9BDW - chains B and C of the 3 polymer chains in the assembly; structure by X-ray diffraction, 1.87 A resolution.

Chain B:
Molecule: Transcription factor p65
From: Mus musculus
Reference sequence: Q04207 (TF65_MOUSE); residue numbers follow UniProt; this construct covers 19-304
Sequence (287 residues; each row starts with the number of its first residue):
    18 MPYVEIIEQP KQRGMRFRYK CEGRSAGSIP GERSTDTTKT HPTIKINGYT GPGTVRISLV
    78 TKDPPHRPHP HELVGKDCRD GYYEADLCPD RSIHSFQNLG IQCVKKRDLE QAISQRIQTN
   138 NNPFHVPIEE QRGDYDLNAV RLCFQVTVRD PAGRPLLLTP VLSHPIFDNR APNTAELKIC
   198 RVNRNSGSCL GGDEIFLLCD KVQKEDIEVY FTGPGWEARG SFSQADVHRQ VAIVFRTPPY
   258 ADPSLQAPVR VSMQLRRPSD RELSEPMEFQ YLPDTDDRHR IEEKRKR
Disordered / not traced: 292-304
Construct notes: initiating methionine (18)
Curated features (UniProtKB/Swiss-Prot):
  - motif: Lys301 to Arg304 (Nuclear localization signal)
  - modified residue: Cys38 (Cysteine persulfide), Lys122 (N6-acetyllysine), Lys123 (N6-acetyllysine), Thr176 (Phosphothreonine), Lys218 (N6-acetyllysine), Lys221 (N6-acetyllysine), Thr254 (Phosphothreonine), Ser276 (Phosphoserine), Ser281 (Phosphoserine)
  - cross-link (Glycyl lysine isopeptide (Lys-Gly)): Lys37 (interchain with G-Cter in SUMO3), Lys122 (interchain with G-Cter in SUMO3), Lys123 (interchain with G-Cter in SUMO3)

Chain C:
Molecule: 19-nt DNA strand
Sequence (19 nucleotides; numbered 101 to 119; the number before each row is that of its first residue):
   101 ACTGGGAAGT TCCAGTGAT

Interface between chain B and chain C:
Residue-residue contacts (18):
  Tyr36(B) - DG109(C)  sugar contact
  Tyr36(B) - DT110(C)  hydrogen bond to the phosphate
  Tyr36(B) - DT111(C)  base contact
  Cys38(B) - DT111(C)  hydrogen bond to the phosphate
  Glu39(B) - DT111(C)  base contact
  Glu39(B) - DC112(C)  hydrogen bond to the base
  Lys122(B) - DT110(C)  phosphate contact
  Lys122(B) - DT111(C)  salt bridge to the phosphate
  Lys123(B) - DT110(C)  hydrogen bond to the phosphate
  Arg187(B) - DT111(C)  hydrogen bond to the base
  Pro189(B) - DA108(C)  phosphate contact
  Pro189(B) - DG109(C)  phosphate contact
  Gln220(B) - DA108(C)  hydrogen bond to the phosphate
  Lys221(B) - DG106(C)  hydrogen bond to the phosphate
  Lys221(B) - DA107(C)  salt bridge to the phosphate
  Arg246(B) - DA107(C)  phosphate contact
  Gln247(B) - DA107(C)  sugar contact
  Gln247(B) - DA108(C)  hydrogen bond to the phosphate
Interface residues without a listed pair, chain B (14 interface residues in all): Arg33, Arg35, Lys218

In short:
14 residues of chain B and 7 residues of chain C are in contact, with 8 hydrogen bonds and 2 salt bridges.
Polar pairs include Glu39(B)-DC112(C), Arg187(B)-DT111(C) and Tyr36(B)-DT110(C).
Here chain B is Transcription factor p65 (Mus musculus) and chain C is a 19-nt DNA strand. Entry 9BDW
(NF-kappaB RelA homo-dimer bound to GC-centric kappaB DNA) was determined by X-ray diffraction together with
9BDU, 9BDV and 9BDX from the same study.
